PDB entry 6YD5 | X-ray diffraction, 1.55 A resolution | chain A

[Chain A]
Molecule: Cell division protein FtsZ
From: Staphylococcus aureus
Reference sequence: P0A031 (FTSZ_STAAU); numbering as in UniProt (aligned over 12-315)
Chain sequence (307 residues; numbered 9 to 315; the number before each row is that of its first residue):
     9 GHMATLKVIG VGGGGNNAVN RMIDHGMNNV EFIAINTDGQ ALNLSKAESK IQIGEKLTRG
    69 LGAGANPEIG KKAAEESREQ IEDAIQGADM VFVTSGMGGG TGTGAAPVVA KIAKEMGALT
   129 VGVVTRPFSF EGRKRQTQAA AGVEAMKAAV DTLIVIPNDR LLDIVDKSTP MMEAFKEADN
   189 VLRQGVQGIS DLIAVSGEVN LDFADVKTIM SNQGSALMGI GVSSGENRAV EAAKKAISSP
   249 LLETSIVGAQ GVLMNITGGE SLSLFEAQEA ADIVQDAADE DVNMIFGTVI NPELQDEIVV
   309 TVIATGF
Construct notes: expression tag (9-11)
Ion coordination: K+: L200, V203, N208, L209 (together with OM8)
Small-molecule neighbours:
  - GDP (guanosine-5'-diphosphate): G20, G21, G22, N25, R29, N44, G104, M105, G107, G108, T109, G110, T133, R134, P135, F136, E139, R143, N166, L169, F183, A186
  - 1-methylpyrrolidin-2-one (MB3): G22, G23, A26, T102, S103, G104, V131, T133, I164, A186, D187
  - OM8 (3-[(3-chlorophenyl)methoxy]-2,6-bis(fluoranyl)benzamide): Q192, G193, G196, I197, D199, L200, V203, S204, G205, V207, N208, L209, M226, L261, N263, G295, T296, V297, T309, V310, I311
Swiss-Prot annotation at these positions:
  - binding site (GTP): G21 to N25, G108 to G110, E139, R143, D187
From the paper describing this entry:
  - binding site for OM8: G193, G196, T309, I311
  - conformationally variable residues (side-chain flip): M226, T309
  - contacts within the chain: N263-T309

[In short]
Ligands of chain A: GDP, 1-methylpyrrolidin-2-one and compound OM8. L200, V203, N208 and L209 form the K+
site. UniProt lists 11 GTP-binding residues. The paper reports a binding site for OM8 at G193, G196 and T309
among others; conformational variability at M226 and T309.
Chain A is Cell division protein FtsZ (Staphylococcus aureus); the structure, SaFtsZ-UCM151 (comp. 18), was
determined by X-ray diffraction together with 6YD1 and 6YD6 from the same study.
